PDB entry 3QC4 | X-ray diffraction, 1.80 A resolution | chain A

== Chain A ==
Protein: 3-phosphoinositide-dependent protein kinase 1
Organism: Homo sapiens
Notes: EC 2.7.11.1; fragment: kinase domain
Reference sequence: O15530 (PDPK1_HUMAN); numbering as in UniProt (aligned over 51-359)
Amino-acid sequence (314 residues; row label = number of the first residue in the row; note: 51 numbers in that range are skipped by the numbering (no residue carries them; nothing is unmodelled there); numbers below 1 keep their minus sign (Gly-5 is residue -5)):
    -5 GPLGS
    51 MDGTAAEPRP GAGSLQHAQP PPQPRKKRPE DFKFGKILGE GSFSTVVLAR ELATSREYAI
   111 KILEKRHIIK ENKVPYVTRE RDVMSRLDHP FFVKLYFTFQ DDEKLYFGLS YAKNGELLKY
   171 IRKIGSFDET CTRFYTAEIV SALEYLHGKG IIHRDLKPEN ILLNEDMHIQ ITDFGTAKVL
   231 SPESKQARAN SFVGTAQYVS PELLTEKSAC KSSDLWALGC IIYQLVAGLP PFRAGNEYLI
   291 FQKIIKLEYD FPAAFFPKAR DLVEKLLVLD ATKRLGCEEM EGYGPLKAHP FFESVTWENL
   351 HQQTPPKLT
Not modelled in the structure: -5 to -1, 51-75, 232-238
Construct notes: expression tag (-5 to -1); engineered mutation Ala303 (Glu in O15530), Ala304 (Lys in O15530)
Modified positions: Ser241 (phosphoserine; SEP)
Curated features (UniProtKB/Swiss-Prot):
  - active site: Asp205 (Proton acceptor)
  - binding site (ATP): Ser92 to Ser94, Lys111, Ser160 to Ala162, Glu166, Glu209, Asp223
  - modified residue: Ser241 (Phosphoserine), Thr354 (Phosphothreonine)
  - mutagenesis: Ser241 (S241A: No activation), Ala277 (A277V: 3-fold increase in kinase activity), Thr354 (T354A: Abolishes phosphorylation by MELK)
Residues lining bound ligands: MP7 (1-(3,4-difluorobenzyl)-2-oxo-N-{(1R)-2-[(2-oxo-2,3-dihydro-1H-benzimidazol-5-yl)oxy]-1-phenylethyl}-1,2-dihydropyridine-3-carboxamide): Leu88, Gly91, Ser92, Ser94, Val96, Ala109, Lys111, Pro125, Tyr126, Met134, Ser135, Leu137, Phe142, Val143, Leu145, Leu159, Ser160, Tyr161, Ala162, Leu196, Ile201, His203, Leu212, Ile221, Thr222, Asp223, Phe224, Gly225, Ala227

== Summary ==
Ligands of chain A: compound MP7. From UniProt: active-site residue Asp205, 10 ATP-binding residues and 3
mutagenesis sites.
Chain A is 3-phosphoinositide-dependent protein kinase 1 (Homo sapiens); the structure, PDK1 in complex with
DFG-OUT inhibitor xxx, was determined by X-ray diffraction, deposited together with 3PWY.
